Entry 7A5V (electron microscopy, 1.70 A resolution); this record covers chains A and O.

# Chain A
Protein: Gamma-aminobutyric acid receptor subunit beta-3
From: Homo sapiens
Reference sequence: P28472 (GBRB3_HUMAN); aligned in 2 segments with insertions or deletions, so no single offset holds: 1-307 ~ UniProt 26-332; 422-448 ~ UniProt 447-473
Amino-acid sequence (397 residues; each row starts with the number of its first residue; note: 106 numbers in that range are skipped by the numbering (no residue carries them; nothing is unmodelled there); numbers below 1 keep their minus sign (Glu-54 is residue -54)):
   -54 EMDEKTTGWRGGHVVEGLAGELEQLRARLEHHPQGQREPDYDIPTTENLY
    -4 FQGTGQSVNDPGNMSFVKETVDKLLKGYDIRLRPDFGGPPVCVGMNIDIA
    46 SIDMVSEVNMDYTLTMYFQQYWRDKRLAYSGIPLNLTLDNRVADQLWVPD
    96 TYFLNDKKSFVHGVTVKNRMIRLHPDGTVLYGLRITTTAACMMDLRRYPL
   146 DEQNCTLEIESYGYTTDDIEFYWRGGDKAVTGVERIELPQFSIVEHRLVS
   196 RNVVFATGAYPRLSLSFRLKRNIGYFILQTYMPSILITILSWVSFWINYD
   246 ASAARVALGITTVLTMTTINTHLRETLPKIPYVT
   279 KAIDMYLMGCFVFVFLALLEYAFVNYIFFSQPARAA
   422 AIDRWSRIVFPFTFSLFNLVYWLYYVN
Unresolved in the structure: -54 to 6, 448
Construct notes: expression tag (-54 to 0); insertion (279); linker (308-314)
Disulfide bonds: Cys136-Cys150
Covalently attached groups: N-acetylglucosamine (NAG) linked to Asn8, Asn80; glycan linked to Asn149
Ligand contacts:
  - histamine (HSM): Asp43, Tyr62, Gln64, Tyr97, Glu155, Ser156, Tyr157, Phe200, Thr202, Tyr205
  - hexadecane (R16): Ile230, Trp237, Pro432, Phe435, Ser436, Asn439, Trp443, Val447
UniProt features mapped onto this chain:
  - binding site (benzamidine): Asp95 to Tyr97, Glu155 to Tyr157, Phe200
  - binding site (4-aminobutanoate): Tyr97, Glu155, Tyr157, Thr202
  - binding site (histamine): Tyr97, Ser156, Tyr157, Thr202
  - glycosylation (N-linked (GlcNAc...) asparagine): Asn8, Asn80, Asn149
Reported in the primary citation:
  - post-translational modification sites: Asn149
  - binding site for histamine: Asp43, Glu155

# Chain O
Protein: Megabody Mb25
From: Lama glama
Notes: antibody fragment or engineered binder
Amino-acid sequence (522 residues; each row starts with the number of its first residue):
     1 QVQLVESGGGLVQTKTTTSVIDTTNDAQNLLTQAQTIVNTLKDYCPILIA
    51 KSSSSNGGTNNANTPSWQTAGGGKNSCATFGAEFSAASDMINNAQKIVQE
   101 TQQLSANQPKNITQPHNLNLNSPSSLTALAQKMLKNAQSQAEILKLANQV
   151 ESDFNKLSSGHLKDYIGKCDASAISSANMTMQNQKNNWGNGCAGVEETQS
   201 LLKTSAADFNNQTPQINQAQNLANTLIQELGNNTYEQLSRLLTNDNGTNS
   251 KTSAQAINQAVNNLNERAKTLAGGTTNSPAYQATLLALRSVLGLWNSMGY
   301 AVICGGYTKSPGENNQKDFHYTDENGNGTTINCGGSTNSNGTHSYNGTNT
   351 LKADKNVSLSIEQYEKIHEAYQILSKALKQAGLAPLNSKGEKLEAHVTTS
   401 KYGSLRLSCAASGHTFNYPIMGWFRQAPGKEREFVGAISWSGGSTSYADS
   451 VKDRFTISRDNAKNTVYLEMNNLKPEDTAVYYCAAKGRYSGGLYYPTNYD
   501 YWGQGTQVTVSSHHHHHHEPEA
Unresolved in the structure: 14-402, 511-522
Disulfide bonds: Cys409-Cys483

# Chain A / chain O interface
Contacting residue pairs (24; chain A residue first):
  Leu99(A) - Tyr489(O)  hydrophobic
  Asn100(A) - Tyr489(O)
  Ala135(A) - Tyr489(O)
  Met137(A) - Phe416(O)
  Met137(A) - Arg488(O)
  Met138(A) - Phe416(O)
  Asp139(A) - Phe416(O)
  Asn149(A) - Asn417(O)
  Glu153(A) - Tyr489(O)
  Arg196(A) - Asn498(O)
  Arg196(A) - Asp500(O)  salt bridge
  Val198(A) - Ser490(O)
  Val198(A) - Gly491(O)
  Val198(A) - Asn498(O)
  Val199(A) - Gly491(O)
  Val199(A) - Gly492(O)  hydrogen bond (backbone-backbone)
  Val199(A) - Tyr495(O)  hydrophobic
  Val199(A) - Thr497(O)
  Val199(A) - Asn498(O)  hydrogen bond (backbone-side chain)
  Phe200(A) - Gly491(O)
  Phe200(A) - Gly492(O)
  Phe200(A) - Tyr495(O)
  Ala201(A) - Tyr495(O)
  Arg207(A) - Tyr489(O)  hydrogen bond (side chain-backbone)
Interface residues without a listed pair, chain A (16 interface residues in all): Thr151, Asn197

# In short
16 residues of chain A and 11 residues of chain O are in contact; the contacts include 3 hydrogen bonds and 1
salt bridge. Polar contacts include Arg196(A)-Asp500(O), Val199(A)-Asn498(O) and Arg207(A)-Tyr489(O). Bound to
chain A: hexadecane and histamine. From the paper: a binding site for histamine at Asp43(A) and Glu155(A); a
modification site at Asn149(A).
Chain A is Gamma-aminobutyric acid receptor subunit beta-3 (Homo sapiens) and chain O is Megabody Mb25 (Lama
glama); the structure, CryoEM structure of a human gamma-aminobutyric acid receptor, the GABA(A)R-beta3
homopentamer, in complex with histamine and ..., was determined by electron microscopy together with 7A4M from
the same study.
